7KEQ - chain A; structure by X-ray diffraction, 2.00 A resolution.

# Chain A
Name: Beta-lactamase
Organism: Clostridioides difficile
Notes: EC 3.5.2.6
UniProtKB: A0A160YKM3 (A0A160YKM3_CLODI); residue numbers follow UniProt; this construct covers 1-312
Sequence (312 residues; row label = number of the first residue in the row):
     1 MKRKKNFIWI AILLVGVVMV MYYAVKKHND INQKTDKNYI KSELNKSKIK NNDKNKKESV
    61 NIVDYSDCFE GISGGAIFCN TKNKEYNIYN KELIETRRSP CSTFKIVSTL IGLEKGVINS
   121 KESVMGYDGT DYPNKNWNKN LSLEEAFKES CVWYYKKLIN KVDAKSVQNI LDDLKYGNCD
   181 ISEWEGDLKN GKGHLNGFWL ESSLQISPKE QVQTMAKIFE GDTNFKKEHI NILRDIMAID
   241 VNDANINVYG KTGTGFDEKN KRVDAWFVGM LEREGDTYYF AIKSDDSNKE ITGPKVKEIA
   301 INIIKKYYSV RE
Disordered / not traced: 1-58, 310-312
Construct notes: engineered mutation Ala238 (Lys in A0A160YKM3), Ala244 (Lys in A0A160YKM3)
Modified / non-standard residues: Lys105 (lysine nz-carboxylic acid; KCX)
Covalently attached groups: NXL104, bound form (NXL) linked to Ser102
Residues lining bound ligands:
  - Avibactam (FYG; (2S,5R)-7-oxo-6-(sulfooxy)-1,6-diazabicyclo[3.2.1]octane-2-carboxamide): Asp240, Val241, Asn242, Lys297, Ile301, Lys305
  - NXL104, bound form (NXL; (2S,5R)-1-formyl-5-[(sulfooxy)amino]piperidine-2-carboxamide): Cys101, Lys105, Trp137, Ser150, Val152, Asn190, Lys192, Leu200, Glu201, Lys251, Thr252, Gly253, Thr254, Gly255, Gly293, Pro294

# Summary
Chain A binds Avibactam. Covalently linked NXL104, bound form: at Ser102.
Chain A is Beta-lactamase (Clostridioides difficile); the structure, avibactam-CDD-1 6 minute complex, was
determined by X-ray diffraction, deposited together with 7KEP and 7KER.
